Entry 1ZCL (X-ray diffraction, 2.90 A resolution); this record covers chain A.

# Chain A
Molecule: protein tyrosine phosphatase 4a1
Organism: Rattus norvegicus
Notes: EC 3.1.3.48
UniProt: Q78EG7 (TP4A1_RAT); residues 7-160 here = UniProt positions 7-160
Sequence (180 residues; each row starts with the number of its first residue; numbers below 1 keep their minus sign (Met-19 is residue -19)):
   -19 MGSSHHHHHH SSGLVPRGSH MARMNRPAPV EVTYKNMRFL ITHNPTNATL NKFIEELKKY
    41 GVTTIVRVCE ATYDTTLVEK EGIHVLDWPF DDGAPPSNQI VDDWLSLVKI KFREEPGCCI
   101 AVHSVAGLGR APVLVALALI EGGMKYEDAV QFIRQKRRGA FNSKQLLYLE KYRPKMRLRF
Unresolved in the structure: -19 to 8
Sequence notes: cloning artifact (-19 to 0); engineered mutation Ser104 (Cys in Q78EG7)
Swiss-Prot annotation at these positions:
  - region: Gly97 to Phe132 (Interaction with ATF5)
  - active site: Asp72 (Proton donor)
  - binding site (phosphate): Val105 to Arg110
  - binding site (substrate): Arg110

# In short
From UniProt: active-site residue Asp72, 6 phosphate-binding residues and substrate-binding residue Arg110.
Chain A is protein tyrosine phosphatase 4a1 (Rattus norvegicus); the structure, prl-1 c104s mutant in complex
with sulfate, was determined by X-ray diffraction, deposited together with 1X24 and 1ZCK.
